Entry 8GON (X-ray diffraction, 2.60 A resolution); this record covers chains D and E of the 5 polymer chains in the assembly.

== Chain D ==
Molecule: SARS-CoV-2 specific private TCR RLQ7 alpha
Source organism: Homo sapiens
Sequence (207 residues; row label = number of the first residue in the row; numbering starts at 0):
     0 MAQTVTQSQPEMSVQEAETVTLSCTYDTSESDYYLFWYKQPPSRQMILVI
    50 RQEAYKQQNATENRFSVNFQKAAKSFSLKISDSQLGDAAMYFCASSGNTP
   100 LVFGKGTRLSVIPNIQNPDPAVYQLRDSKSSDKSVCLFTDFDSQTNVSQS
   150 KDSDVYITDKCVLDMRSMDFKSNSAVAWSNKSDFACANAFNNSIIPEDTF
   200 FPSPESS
Unresolved in the structure: 0, 181-182, 193-206
Disulfides: C23-C92, C135-C185

== Chain E ==
Molecule: SARS-CoV-2 specific private TCR RLQ7 beta
Source organism: Homo sapiens
Sequence (246 residues; numbered 0 to 245; the number before each row is that of its first residue; numbering starts at 0):
     0 MDAGVIQSPRHEVTEMGQEVTLRCKPISGHNSLFWYRQTMMRGLELLIYF
    50 NNNVPIDDSGMPEDRFSAKMPNASFSTLKIQPSEPRDSAVYFCASTWGRA
   100 STDTQYFGPGTRLTVLEDLKNVFPPEVAVFEPSEAEISHTQKATLVCLAT
   150 GFYPDHVELSWWVNGKEVHSGVCTDPQPLKEQPALNDSRYALSSRLRVSA
   200 TFWQNPRNHFRCQVQFYGLSENDEWTQDRAKPVTQIVSAEAWGRAD
Unresolved in the structure: 0
Disulfides: C23-C92, C146-C211

== Chain D / chain E interface ==
Contacting residue pairs (88; chain D residue first):
  Y33(D) with T101(E)
  F35(D) with T101(E)
  Y37(D) with Q104(E), hydrogen bond (side chain-backbone)
  Q39(D) with Q37(E), hydrogen bond; F91(E)
  R43(D) with F91(E); R111(E)
  Q44(D) with F106(E), hydrogen bond (side chain-backbone); G107(E); P108(E)
  M45(D) with L43(E), hydrophobic; F106(E), hydrophobic
  L47(D) with T103(E)
  R50(D) with T103(E)
  F91(D) with Q37(E)
  S95(D) with S100(E), hydrogen bond (side chain-backbone); T101(E)
  T98(D) with L45(E)
  P99(D) with F33(E), hydrophobic; Y48(E); S100(E); Q104(E)
  L100(D) with Y35(E); Q104(E)
  F102(D) with Y35(E), hydrophobic; L43(E), hydrophobic; F106(E), hydrophobic
  D118(D) with H138(E), salt bridge
  Y122(D) with S132(E); A134(E); E135(E); H138(E); T139(E)
  Q123(D) with S132(E)
  L124(D) with F129(E); E130(E); S132(E); T143(E); V145(E), hydrophobic
  R125(D) with F129(E); E130(E), hydrogen bond (backbone-backbone)
  D126(D) with A127(E); V128(E); F129(E)
  S127(D) with V128(E), hydrogen bond (backbone-backbone); E130(E); E239(E), hydrogen bond (side chain-backbone); A240(E)
  S133(D) with F129(E)
  V134(D) with F129(E), hydrophobic; L147(E), hydrophobic
  L136(D) with T143(E)
  T138(D) with R196(E)
  D139(D) with T139(E); R196(E), salt bridge
  Y155(D) with L178(E), hydrophobic; K179(E); E180(E), hydrogen bond (side chain-backbone)
  I156(D) with L178(E)
  T157(D) with D174(E); S192(E); R194(E), hydrogen bond
  D158(D) with R194(E)
  C160(D) with C172(E), disulfide; T173(E); R194(E)
  V161(D) with C172(E), hydrogen bond (backbone-side chain)
  L162(D) with G170(E); V171(E); C172(E), hydrophobic; R196(E)
  D163(D) with S169(E); G170(E), hydrogen bond (backbone-backbone)
  M164(D) with K141(E); R196(E); V197(E); S198(E)
  R165(D) with S169(E)
  M167(D) with K141(E)
  F169(D) with K141(E); R196(E)
  S171(D) with R196(E), hydrogen bond
  S173(D) with R194(E), hydrogen bond
  A174(D) with R194(E)
  V175(D) with S192(E); R194(E)
  W177(D) with L147(E), hydrophobic; A190(E), hydrophobic
Also at the interface, not in a pair above, chain D (47 interface residues in all): R107, K132, S166
Also at the interface, not in a pair above, chain E (50 interface residues in all): H10, V89, P131, T149, Q176
Cross-chain cystine bridges: C160(D)-C172(E)

== Summary ==
Chain D and chain E form an interface of 47 and 50 residues respectively, with 1 disulfide bond, 13 hydrogen
bonds and 2 salt bridges. Polar pairs include D118(D)-H138(E), D139(D)-R196(E) and Y37(D)-Q104(E).
Here chain D is SARS-CoV-2 specific private TCR RLQ7 alpha and chain E is SARS-CoV-2 specific private TCR RLQ7
beta, both from Homo sapiens. Entry 8GON (SARS-CoV-2 specific private TCR RLQ7 in complex with
RLQ-T1006I-HLA-A2) was determined by X-ray diffraction (same publication as 8GOM and 8GOP).
